Entry 4TT3 (X-ray diffraction, 3.21 A resolution); this record covers chains E and J of the 10 polymer chains in the assembly.

[Chain E]
Molecule: ATP synthase subunit beta, mitochondrial
From: Bos taurus
Notes: EC 3.6.3.14
UniProtKB: P00829 (ATPB_BOVIN); residues -1 to 478 here correspond to UniProt positions 49-528 (UniProt number = residue number + 50)
Chain sequence (480 residues; numbered -1 to 478; the number before each row is that of its first residue; numbers below 1 keep their minus sign (Gln-1 is residue -1)):
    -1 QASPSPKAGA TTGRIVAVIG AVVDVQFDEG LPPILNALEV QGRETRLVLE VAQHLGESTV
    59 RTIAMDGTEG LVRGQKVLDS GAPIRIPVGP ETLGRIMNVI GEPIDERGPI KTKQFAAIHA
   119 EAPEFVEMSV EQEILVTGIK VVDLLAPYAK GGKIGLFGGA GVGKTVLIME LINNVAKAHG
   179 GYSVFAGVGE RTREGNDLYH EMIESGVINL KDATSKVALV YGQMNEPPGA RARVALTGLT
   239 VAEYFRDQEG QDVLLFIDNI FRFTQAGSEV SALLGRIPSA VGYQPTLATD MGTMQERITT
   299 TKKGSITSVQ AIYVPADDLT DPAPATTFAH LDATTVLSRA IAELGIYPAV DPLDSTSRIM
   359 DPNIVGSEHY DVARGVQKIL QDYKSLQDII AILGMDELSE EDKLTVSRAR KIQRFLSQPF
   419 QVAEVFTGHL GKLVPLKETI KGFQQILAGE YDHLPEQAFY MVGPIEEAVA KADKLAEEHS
Unresolved in the structure: -1 to 7, 478
Swiss-Prot annotation at these positions:
  - binding site (ADP): Gly159, Val160, Gly161, Lys162, Thr163, Val164
  - binding site (ATP): Gly159, Gly161, Lys162, Thr163, Val164, Arg189
  - binding site (phosphate): Gly159, Val160, Gly161, Lys162, Thr163
  - binding site (Mg(2+)): Thr163, Glu188
  - modified residue: Lys74 (N6-acetyllysine), Lys111 (N6-acetyllysine), Lys148 (N6-acetyllysine), Lys209 (N6-acetyllysine), Lys214 (N6-acetyllysine), Thr262 (Phosphothreonine), Ser365 (Phosphoserine), Lys376 (N6-acetyllysine), Ser383 (Phosphoserine), Lys430 (N6-acetyllysine), Lys435 (N6-acetyllysine), Lys472 (N6-acetyllysine)
  - glycosylation: Ser56 (O-linked (GlcNAc) serine)
What the authors report for this chain:
  - contacts within the chain: Arg408-Glu454 (salt bridge)

[Chain J]
Molecule: ATPase inhibitor, mitochondrial
From: Bos taurus
UniProtKB: P01096 (ATIF1_BOVIN); residues 1-60 here correspond to UniProt positions 26-85 (UniProt number = residue number + 25)
Chain sequence (66 residues; row label = number of the first residue in the row):
     1 GSESGDNVRS SAGAVRDAGG AFGKREQAEE ERYFRARAAE QLAALKKHHE NEISHHAKEI
    61 HHHHHH
Unresolved in the structure: 1-30, 50-66
Differences from the reference sequence: engineered mutation Ala39 (Lys64 in P01096); expression tag (61-66)
Swiss-Prot annotation at these positions:
  - region: Gly1 to Gln27 (N-terminal inhibitory region), His49 to Ile60 (Antiparallel alpha-helical coiled coil region)
  - site (Participates in pH sensing): Glu26, His49
What the authors report for this chain:
  - mutagenesis - E30A: abolished binding to F1-ATPase (citing earlier work)

[Chain E / chain J interface]
Contacting residue pairs - 20 pairs, chain E then chain J:
  Met393(E) - Tyr33(J)  hydrophobic
  Lys401(E) - Tyr33(J)  hydrogen bond
  Lys401(E) - Arg37(J)
  Val404(E) - Phe34(J)  hydrophobic
  Ser405(E) - Phe34(J)
  Ser405(E) - Arg37(J)
  Arg408(E) - Glu31(J)
  Arg408(E) - Phe34(J)
  Asp450(E) - Gln41(J)  hydrogen bond (backbone-side chain)
  His451(E) - Gln41(J)
  Leu452(E) - Gln41(J)
  Pro453(E) - Gln41(J)
  Pro453(E) - Leu42(J)  hydrophobic
  Glu454(E) - Phe34(J)
  Gln455(E) - Ala38(J)
  Gln455(E) - Leu42(J)
  Ala474(E) - Leu45(J)  hydrophobic
  Ala474(E) - Lys46(J)
  Glu475(E) - His49(J)  salt bridge
  Glu476(E) - Lys46(J)  hydrogen bond (backbone-side chain)
Also at the interface, not in a pair above, chain E (17 interface residues in all): Arg412, Leu473, His477
The authors on this interface:
  - pairs named by the authors: Lys401(E)-Tyr33(J) (hydrogen bond), Arg408(E)-Glu31(J), Asp450(E)-Gln41(J) (hydrogen bond)
  - interface residues, chain J: Tyr33(J), Phe34(J), Leu42(J), Leu45(J)

[Overview]
Chain E and chain J form an interface of 17 and 10 residues respectively, with 3 hydrogen bonds and 1 salt
bridge. Polar contacts include Glu475(E)-His49(J), Lys401(E)-Tyr33(J) and Asp450(E)-Gln41(J). The paper
describes hydrogen bonds between Lys401(E) and Tyr33(J) and Asp450(E) and Gln41(J); a contact between
Arg408(E) and Glu31(J). The paper reports that E30A of chain J abolishes binding to F1-ATPase; interface
residues Tyr33(J), Phe34(J) and Leu42(J) among others.
Here chain E is ATP synthase subunit beta, mitochondrial and chain J is ATPase inhibitor, mitochondrial, both
from Bos taurus. Entry 4TT3 (The Pathway of Binding of the Intrinsically Disordered Mitochondrial Inhibitor
Protein to F1-ATPase) was determined by X-ray diffraction, deposited together with 4TSF.
